Entry 1XG0 (X-ray diffraction, 0.97 A resolution); this record covers chains A and C of the 4 polymer chains in the assembly.

Chain A:
Molecule: Phycoerythrin alpha-3 chain
Source organism: Rhodomonas sp. CS24
Reference sequence: Q00433 (PHE3_RHOS2); residues 1-76 here correspond to UniProt positions 53-128 (UniProt number = residue number + 52)
Chain sequence (76 residues; each row starts with the number of its first residue):
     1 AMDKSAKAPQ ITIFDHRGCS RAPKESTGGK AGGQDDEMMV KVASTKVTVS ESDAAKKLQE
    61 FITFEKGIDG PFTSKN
Differences from the reference sequence: modified residue (4)
Modified / non-standard residues: Lys4 (5-hydroxylysine; LYZ)
Swiss-Prot annotation at these positions:
  - binding site (15,16-dihydrobiliverdin): Cys19, Arg21, Glu25, Ser26, Lys41
Covalently attached groups: 15,16-dihydrobiliverdin (DBV) linked to Cys19
Small-molecule neighbours:
  - 15,16-dihydrobiliverdin (DBV), molecule 1: Phe14, His16, Ser20, Arg21, Pro23, Lys24, Glu25, Ser26, Asp36, Glu37, Met38, Met39, Lys41
  - 15,16-dihydrobiliverdin (DBV), molecule 2: Ile62, Phe64, Asn76
  - phycoerythrobilin (PEB), molecule 1: Met2, Asp3, Lys4, Ser5, Ala6, Lys7
  - phycoerythrobilin (PEB), molecule 2: Ile13, Phe14, Asp15, Arg17, Gln34, Asp35, Met38, Met39, Val40
  - phycoerythrobilin (PEB), molecule 3: Phe64, Glu65, Lys66, Asp69, Gly70, Pro71, Phe72, Thr73, Ser74

Chain C:
Molecule: B-phycoerythrin beta chain
Source organism: Rhodomonas sp. CS24
Reference sequence: P27198 (PHEB_RHOS2); residue numbers follow UniProt; this construct covers 1-177
Chain sequence (177 residues; numbered 1 to 177; the number before each row is that of its first residue):
     1 MLDAFSRVVT NADSKAAYVG GADLQALKKF ISEGNKRLDS VNSIVSNASC IVSDAVSGMI
    61 CENPSLISPS GNCYTNRRMA ACLRDGEIIL RYVSYALLSG DASVLEDRCL NGLKETYSSL
   121 GVPANSNARA VSIMKACAVA FVNNTASQKK LSTPQGDCSG LASEVGGYFD KVTAAIS
Disordered / not traced: 1-2, 11
Differences from the reference sequence: conflict Cys50 (Val in P27198), Val56 (Tyr in P27198), Cys61 (Glu in P27198), Ser65 (His in P27198), Cys73 (Glu in P27198); modified residue (72)
Modified / non-standard residues: Asn72 (n-methyl asparagine; MEN)
Swiss-Prot annotation at these positions:
  - binding site ((2R,3E)-phycoerythrobilin): Lys28, Asn35, Asp39, Cys50, Asp54, Cys61, Asn72, Arg77, Arg78, Cys82, Arg129, Ser147, Gln148, Pro154 to Cys158
  - modified residue: Asn72 (N4-methylasparagine)
Covalently attached groups: phycoerythrobilin (PEB) linked to Cys50, Cys61, Cys82, Cys158
Small-molecule neighbours:
  - 15,16-dihydrobiliverdin (DBV), molecule 1: Tyr18, Gly20, Gly21
  - 15,16-dihydrobiliverdin (DBV), molecule 2: Pro64, Ser65, Ile67, Ser68, Pro69, Tyr74
  - phycoerythrobilin (PEB), molecule 1: Leu24, Lys28, Asn35, Lys36, Leu38, Asp39, Ser40, Val142, Asn143, Asn144, Thr153, Pro154, Gln155, Gly156
  - phycoerythrobilin (PEB), molecule 2: Asn47, Ile51, Asp54, Ser57, Gly58, Glu62, Arg129, Ser132, Ile133, Ala136, Cys137, Ala140, Phe141, Thr145, Ala146, Ser147, Gln148
  - phycoerythrobilin (PEB), molecule 3: Val56, Met59, Leu66, Asn72, Cys73, Arg77, Arg78, Ala81, Arg84, Asp85, Ile88, Tyr92, Arg108, Cys109, Leu113, Thr116, Tyr117, Leu120, Val122, Pro123, Ser126, Asn127, Ala130

Chain A / chain C interface:
Pairs across the interface (95):
  Ala1(A) with Asp107(C), hydrogen bond (backbone-backbone); Asn111(C)
  Met2(A) with Asp107(C), hydrogen bond (backbone-backbone); Arg108(C); Cys109(C); Asn111(C), hydrogen bond (backbone-backbone); Thr116(C)
  Asp3(A) with Arg108(C), salt bridge
  Lys4(A) with Thr116(C)
  Ala6(A) with Ile88(C)
  Lys7(A) with Tyr92(C), hydrogen bond (backbone-side chain)
  Ala8(A) with Arg91(C), hydrogen bond (backbone-side chain); Tyr92(C), hydrophobic
  Pro9(A) with Val9(C), hydrophobic; Arg91(C), hydrogen bond (backbone-side chain); Tyr92(C); Tyr95(C), hydrophobic
  Gln10(A) with Arg91(C)
  Ile11(A) with Val45(C); Ser94(C); Tyr95(C); Leu98(C), hydrophobic
  Ile13(A) with Leu38(C); Val41(C), hydrophobic; Asn42(C)
  Glu25(A) with Tyr18(C)
  Thr27(A) with Asp23(C)
  Gly28(A) with Ala22(C); Asp23(C), hydrogen bond (backbone-side chain)
  Gly29(A) with Gly21(C); Ala22(C), hydrogen bond (backbone-backbone)
  Lys30(A) with Ala22(C)
  Ala31(A) with Ala22(C); Gln25(C)
  Asp35(A) with Gly21(C), hydrogen bond (backbone-backbone); Leu24(C); Gln25(C), hydrogen bond (side chain-backbone); Lys28(C), salt bridge
  Asp36(A) with Gly21(C); Ala22(C)
  Met38(A) with Gly20(C); Gly21(C); Leu24(C); Lys28(C)
  Met39(A) with Tyr18(C), hydrophobic; Val19(C); Gly20(C)
  Val40(A) with Phe5(C), hydrophobic; Ala17(C); Tyr18(C); Val19(C), hydrogen bond (backbone-backbone); Leu38(C), hydrophobic; Leu98(C), hydrophobic
  Lys41(A) with Ala16(C); Ala17(C); Tyr18(C)
  Val42(A) with Phe5(C), hydrophobic; Val8(C); Val9(C), hydrophobic; Ala16(C); Ala17(C), hydrogen bond (backbone-backbone); Leu98(C), hydrophobic
  Ala43(A) with Val8(C); Ala16(C), hydrophobic
  Ser44(A) with Val8(C)
  Thr45(A) with Arg91(C), hydrogen bond
  Val47(A) with Arg84(C); Glu87(C); Ile88(C), hydrophobic; Arg91(C)
  Val49(A) with Ala80(C); Arg84(C)
  Ser50(A) with Ala80(C)
  Glu51(A) with Asn76(C); Arg77(C)
  Ala54(A) with Asn76(C); Met79(C), hydrophobic; Ala80(C)
  Ala55(A) with Asn76(C)
  Lys57(A) with Ser53(C), hydrogen bond; Leu83(C)
  Leu58(A) with Ile67(C), hydrophobic
  Phe61(A) with Ser53(C); Val56(C), hydrophobic; Ser57(C); Ile60(C), hydrophobic; Met79(C), hydrophobic
  Ile62(A) with Ile67(C), hydrophobic
  Phe64(A) with Cys61(C), hydrophobic; Pro64(C), hydrophobic
  Asp69(A) with Ala146(C); Ser147(C), hydrogen bond (side chain-backbone)
  Thr73(A) with Glu62(C), hydrogen bond
  Ser74(A) with Cys61(C), hydrogen bond (side chain-backbone)
  Asn76(A) with Pro64(C)
Other interface residues (no listed pair), chain A (48 interface residues in all): Ser26, Thr48, Glu65, Gly67, Ile68, Lys75
Other interface residues (no listed pair), chain C (50 interface residues in all): Leu27, Asp54, Gly112, Leu113

Summary:
48 residues of chain A and 50 residues of chain C are in contact, with 17 hydrogen bonds and 2 salt bridges.
Polar pairs include Asp3(A)-Arg108(C), Asp35(A)-Lys28(C) and Lys7(A)-Tyr92(C). One 15,16-dihydrobiliverdin
molecule is bound between chain A and chain C.
Here chain A is Phycoerythrin alpha-3 chain and chain C is B-phycoerythrin beta chain, both from Rhodomonas
sp. CS24. Entry 1XG0 (High resolution crystal structure of phycoerythrin 545 from the marine cryptophyte
rhodomonas CS24) was determined by X-ray diffraction, deposited together with 1XF6.
